8IA7 - chains B and A of the 6 polymer chains in the assembly; structure by electron microscopy, 3.10 A resolution.

Chain B:
Protein: Guanine nucleotide-binding protein G(I)/G(S)/G(T) subunit beta-1
Organism: Homo sapiens
UniProtKB: P62873 (GBB1_HUMAN); residues 2-340 here = UniProt positions 2-340
Chain sequence (345 residues; numbered -4 to 340; the number before each row is that of its first residue; numbers below 1 keep their minus sign (Met-4 is residue -4)):
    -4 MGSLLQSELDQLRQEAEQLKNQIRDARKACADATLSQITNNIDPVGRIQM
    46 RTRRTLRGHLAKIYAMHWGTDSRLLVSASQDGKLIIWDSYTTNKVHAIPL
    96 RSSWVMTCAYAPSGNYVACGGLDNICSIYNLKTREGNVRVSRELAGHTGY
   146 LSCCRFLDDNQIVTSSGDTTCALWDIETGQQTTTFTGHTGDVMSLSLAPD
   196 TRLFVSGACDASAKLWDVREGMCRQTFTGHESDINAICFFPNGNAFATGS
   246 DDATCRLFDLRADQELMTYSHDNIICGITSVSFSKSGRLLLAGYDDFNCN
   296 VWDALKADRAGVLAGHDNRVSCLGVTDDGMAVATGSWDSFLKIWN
Disordered / not traced: -4 to 2
Differences from the reference sequence: initiating methionine (-4); expression tag (-3 to 1)
UniProt features mapped onto this chain:
  - modified residue: Ser2 (N-acetylserine), His266 (Phosphohistidine)

Chain A:
Protein: Guanine nucleotide-binding protein G(q) subunit alpha
Organism: Homo sapiens
UniProtKB: P50148 (GNAQ_HUMAN); residues 30-353 here correspond to UniProt positions 36-359 (UniProt number = residue number + 6)
Chain sequence (353 residues; numbered 1 to 353; the number before each row is that of its first residue):
     1 MGCTLSAEDKAAVERSKMIDRNLREDGEKARRELKLLLLGTGESGKSTFI
    51 KQMRIIHGSGYSDEDKRGFTKLVYQNIFTAMQAMIRAMDTLKIPYKYEHN
   101 KAHAQLVREVDVEKVSAFENPYVDAIKSLWNDPGIQECYDRRREYQLSDS
   151 TKYYLNDLDRVADPAYLPTQQDVLRVRVPTTGIIEYPFDLQSVIFRMVDV
   201 GGQRSERRKWIHCFENVTSIMFLVALSEYDQVLVESDNENRMEESKALFR
   251 TIITYPWFQNSSVILFLNKKDLLEEKIMYSHLVDYFPEYDGPQRDAQAAR
   301 EFILKMFVDLNPDSDKIIYSHFTCATDTENIRFVFAAVKDTILQLNLKEY
   351 NLV
Disordered / not traced: 1-4, 59-181, 233-239
Differences from the reference sequence: initiating methionine (1); expression tag (2-29)

Chain B / chain A interface:
Contacting residue pairs - 39 pairs, chain B then chain A:
  Gly53(B) - Leu23(A)
  Leu55(B) - Leu23(A)
  Leu55(B) - Gly27(A)
  Lys57(B) - Glu215(A)  salt bridge
  Tyr59(B) - His212(A)  hydrogen bond
  Tyr59(B) - Cys213(A)
  Lys78(B) - Leu23(A)
  Lys78(B) - Asp26(A)  salt bridge
  Ile80(B) - Leu23(A)  hydrophobic
  Asn88(B) - Ala12(A)
  Asn88(B) - Val13(A)
  Lys89(B) - Ser16(A)  hydrogen bond (backbone-side chain)
  Lys89(B) - Ile19(A)
  Lys89(B) - Asp20(A)  salt bridge
  Val90(B) - Arg15(A)  hydrogen bond (backbone-side chain)
  His91(B) - Arg15(A)
  Ala92(B) - Ile19(A)  hydrophobic
  Ala92(B) - Leu23(A)  hydrophobic
  Trp99(B) - Ile183(A)
  Trp99(B) - Glu185(A)  hydrogen bond
  Trp99(B) - Val198(A)  hydrophobic
  Trp99(B) - Phe214(A)  hydrophobic
  Leu117(B) - Ile183(A)  hydrogen bond (backbone-backbone)
  Leu117(B) - Gln203(A)  hydrogen bond (backbone-side chain)
  Leu117(B) - Trp210(A)  hydrophobic
  Asn119(B) - Gly182(A)  hydrogen bond (side chain-backbone)
  Gly144(B) - Gln203(A)
  Tyr145(B) - Gln203(A)  hydrogen bond (backbone-side chain)
  Tyr145(B) - Ser205(A)
  Tyr145(B) - Lys209(A)
  Gly162(B) - Arg204(A)
  Asp186(B) - Arg204(A)
  Asp186(B) - Ser205(A)
  Met188(B) - Lys209(A)
  Cys204(B) - Lys209(A)
  Asp228(B) - Lys209(A)  salt bridge
  Asn230(B) - Lys209(A)  hydrogen bond
  Asp246(B) - Lys209(A)  salt bridge
  Arg314(B) - Trp257(A)
Also at the interface, not in a pair above, chain B (29 interface residues in all): Ser98, Met101, Asp118, Thr143, Trp332
Also at the interface, not in a pair above, chain A (27 interface residues in all): Lys35, Gly202, Glu206, Arg208

In short:
29 residues of chain B face 27 of chain A across their interface, with 9 hydrogen bonds and 5 salt bridges.
Polar pairs include Lys57(B)-Glu215(A), Lys78(B)-Asp26(A) and Lys89(B)-Asp20(A).
Here chain B is Guanine nucleotide-binding protein G(I)/G(S)/G(T) subunit beta-1 and chain A is Guanine
nucleotide-binding protein G(q) subunit alpha, both from Homo sapiens. Entry 8IA7 (Structural insights into
human brain gut peptide cholecystokinin receptors) was determined by electron microscopy, deposited together
with 7XOU, 7XOV and 7XOW.
